PDB entry 7TKJ | electron microscopy, 7.50 A resolution (low resolution: residue-level contacts below are approximate; hydrogen-bond / salt-bridge calls are withheld) | chains C and F of the 27 polymer chains in the assembly

== Chain C ==
Protein: ATP synthase subunit alpha
Source organism: Saccharomyces cerevisiae
UniProtKB: P07251 (ATPA_YEAST); residues 1-510 here correspond to UniProt positions 36-545 (UniProt number = residue number + 35)
Sequence (510 residues; row label = number of the first residue in the row):
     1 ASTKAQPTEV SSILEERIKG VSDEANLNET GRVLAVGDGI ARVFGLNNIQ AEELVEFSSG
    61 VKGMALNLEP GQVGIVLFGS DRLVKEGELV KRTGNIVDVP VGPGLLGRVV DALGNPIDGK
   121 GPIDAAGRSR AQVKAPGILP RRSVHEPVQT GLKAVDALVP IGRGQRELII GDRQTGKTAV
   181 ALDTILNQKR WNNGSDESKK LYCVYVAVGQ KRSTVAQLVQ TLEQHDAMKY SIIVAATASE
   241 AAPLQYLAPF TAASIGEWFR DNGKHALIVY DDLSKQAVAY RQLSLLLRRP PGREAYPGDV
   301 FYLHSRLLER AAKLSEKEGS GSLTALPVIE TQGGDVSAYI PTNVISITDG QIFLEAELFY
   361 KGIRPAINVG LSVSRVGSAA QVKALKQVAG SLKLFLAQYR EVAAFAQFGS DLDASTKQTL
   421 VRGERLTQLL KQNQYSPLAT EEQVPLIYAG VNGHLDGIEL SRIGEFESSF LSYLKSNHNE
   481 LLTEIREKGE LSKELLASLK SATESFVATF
Unresolved in the structure: 1-11, 408-412, 510
Curated features (UniProtKB/Swiss-Prot):
  - binding site (ATP): Gly171 to Thr178
  - site: Ser372 (Required for activity)
  - modified residue (Phosphoserine): Ser22, Ser143

== Chain F ==
Protein: ATP synthase subunit beta
Source organism: Saccharomyces cerevisiae
Notes: EC 7.1.2.2
UniProtKB: P00830 (ATPB_YEAST); residues 1-478 here correspond to UniProt positions 34-511 (UniProt number = residue number + 33)
Sequence (478 residues; each row starts with the number of its first residue):
     1 ASAAQSTPIT GKVTAVIGAI VDVHFEQSEL PAILNALEIK TPQGKLVLEV AQHLGENTVR
    61 TIAMDGTEGL VRGEKVLDTG GPISVPVGRE TLGRIINVIG EPIDERGPIK SKLRKPIHAD
   121 PPSFAEQSTS AEILETGIKV VDLLAPYARG GKIGLFGGAG VGKTVFIQEL INNIAKAHGG
   181 FSVFTGVGER TREGNDLYRE MKETGVINLE GESKVALVFG QMNEPPGARA RVALTGLTIA
   241 EYFRDEEGQD VLLFIDNIFR FTQAGSEVSA LLGRIPSAVG YQPTLATDMG LLQERITTTK
   301 KGSVTSVQAV YVPADDLTDP APATTFAHLD ATTVLSRGIS ELGIYPAVDP LDSKSRLLDA
   361 AVVGQEHYDV ASKVQETLQT YKSLQDIIAI LGMDELSEQD KLTVERARKI QRFLSQPFAV
   421 AEVFTGIPGK LVRLKDTVAS FKAVLEGKYD NIPEHAFYMV GGIEDVVAKA EKLAAEAN
Unresolved in the structure: 1-7, 476-478
Curated features (UniProtKB/Swiss-Prot):
  - binding site (ATP): Gly157 to Thr164
  - modified residue: Thr79 (Phosphothreonine), Thr204 (Phosphothreonine), Ser340 (Phosphoserine)

== Interface between chain C and chain F ==
Contacting residue pairs - 12 pairs, chain C then chain F:
  Ala35(C) - His53(F)
  Ala35(C) - Gly55(F)
  Val36(C) - His53(F)
  Arg82(C) - Ile33(F)
  Ser213(C) - Ser128(F)
  Gln217(C) - Ser128(F)
  Gln217(C) - Thr129(F)
  Ala238(C) - Ala286(F)
  Ala238(C) - Thr287(F)
  Ala238(C) - Gly290(F)
  Ser239(C) - Gly290(F)
  Ser239(C) - Leu291(F)
Other interface residues (no listed pair), chain C (9 interface residues in all): Leu34, Ala216
Other interface residues (no listed pair), chain F (12 interface residues in all): Ala32, Gln52, Leu54

== In short ==
9 residues of chain C face 12 of chain F across their interface. UniProt lists 8 ATP-binding residues on chain
C; 8 ATP-binding residues on chain F.
Chain C is ATP synthase subunit alpha and chain F is ATP synthase subunit beta, both from Saccharomyces
cerevisiae; the structure, Yeast ATP synthase State 2catalytic(d) with 10 mM ATP backbone model, was
determined by electron microscopy together with 7TJS, 7TJT, 7TJU, 7TJV, 7TJW, 7TJX and 30 further entries from
the same study.
